6O1D - chains A and I of the 10 polymer chains in the assembly; structure by electron microscopy, 3.40 A resolution.

# Chain A
Molecule: Histone H3-like centromeric protein A
From: Homo sapiens
UniProt: P49450 (CENPA_HUMAN); residue numbers follow UniProt; this construct covers 1-140
Sequence (158 residues; numbered -17 to 140; the number before each row is that of its first residue; numbers below 1 keep their minus sign (Met-17 is residue -17)):
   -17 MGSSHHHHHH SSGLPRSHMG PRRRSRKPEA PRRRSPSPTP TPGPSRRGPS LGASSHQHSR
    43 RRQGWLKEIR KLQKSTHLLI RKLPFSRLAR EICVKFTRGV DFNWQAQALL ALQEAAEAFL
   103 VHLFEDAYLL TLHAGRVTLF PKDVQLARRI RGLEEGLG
Unresolved in the structure: -17 to 41
Sequence notes: initiating methionine (-17); expression tag (-16 to 0)
Swiss-Prot annotation at these positions:
  - region: Gln39 to Leu54 (Important for flexibility of DNA ends that protrude from nucleosomes)
  - modified residue: Gly2 (N,N,N-trimethylglycine), Ser7 (Phosphoserine), Ser17 (Phosphoserine), Ser19 (Phosphoserine), Ser27 (Phosphoserine), Ser68 (Phosphoserine)
  - mutagenesis: Ser7 (S7A: Induces a delay at the terminal stage of cytokinesis and chromosome misalignment during mitosis due to a defect in kinetochore attachment to microtubules), Ser17 (S17A: Impaired mitotic chromosome congression and chromosome segregation; when associated with A-19), Ser19 (S19A: Impaired mitotic chromosome congression and chromosome segregation; when associated with A-17), Ser68 (S68A: No effect on interaction with HJURP. Impairs localization at centromeres; S68E/Q: Impairs interaction with HJURP, association with chromatin and localization at centromeres), Arg80 to Gly81 (Impairs retention at centromeres, but not targeting to centromeres), His104 (H104G: Reduces location at centromeres. Abolishes location at centromeres; when associated with C-112), Leu112 (L112C: No effect on location at centromeres. Abolishes location at centromeres; when associated with G-104)

# Chain I
Molecule: 145-nt DNA strand
Sequence (145 nucleotides; row label = number of the first residue in the row):
     1 ATCAATATCC ACCTGCAGAT TCTACCAAAA GTGTATTTGG AAACTGCTCC ATCAAAAGGC
    61 ATGTTCAGCT CTGTGAGTGA AACTCCATCA TCACAAAGAA TATTCTGAGA ATGCTTCCGT
   121 TTGCCTTTTA TATGAACTTC CTGAT

# Interface between chain A and chain I
Residue-residue contacts - 15 pairs, chain A then chain I:
  Arg43(A) - DA81(I)  hydrogen bond to the base
  Arg43(A) - DA82(I)  hydrogen bond to the sugar
  Arg44(A) - DA7(I)  salt bridge to the phosphate
  Arg44(A) - DA82(I)  sugar contact
  Arg44(A) - DC83(I)  salt bridge to the phosphate
  Gln45(A) - DA82(I)  phosphate contact
  Gly46(A) - DA82(I)  hydrogen bond to the phosphate
  Trp47(A) - DA82(I)  phosphate contact
  Lys49(A) - DA7(I)  sugar contact
  Arg63(A) - DT91(I)  salt bridge to the phosphate
  Lys64(A) - DT91(I)  hydrogen bond to the phosphate
  Leu65(A) - DT91(I)  hydrogen bond to the phosphate
  Pro66(A) - DA90(I)  phosphate contact
  Arg69(A) - DA90(I)  salt bridge to the phosphate
  Asn85(A) - DA100(I)  sugar contact
Interface residues without a listed pair, chain A (13 interface residues in all): Thr120
Interface residues without a listed pair, chain I (9 interface residues in all): DT8, DA80

# In short
Chain A and chain I form an interface of 13 and 9 residues respectively, with 5 hydrogen bonds and 4 salt
bridges. Polar contacts include Arg43(A)-DA81(I), Arg43(A)-DA82(I) and Gly46(A)-DA82(I). Curated annotation
(UniProt) lists 8 mutagenesis sites on chain A.
Chain A is Histone H3-like centromeric protein A (Homo sapiens) and chain I is a 145-nt DNA strand; the
structure, Cryo-EM structure of the centromeric nucleosome with native alpha satellite DNA, was determined by
electron microscopy together with 6DZT, 6E0C and 6E0P from the same study.
